7TEZ - chains B and E; structure by electron microscopy, 3.27 A resolution.

# Chain B
Name: Spike glycoprotein
Organism: Severe acute respiratory syndrome coronavirus 2
UniProtKB: P0DTC2 (SPIKE_SARS2); numbering as in UniProt (aligned over 1-1208)
Amino-acid sequence (1288 residues; numbered 1 to 1288; the number before each row is that of its first residue):
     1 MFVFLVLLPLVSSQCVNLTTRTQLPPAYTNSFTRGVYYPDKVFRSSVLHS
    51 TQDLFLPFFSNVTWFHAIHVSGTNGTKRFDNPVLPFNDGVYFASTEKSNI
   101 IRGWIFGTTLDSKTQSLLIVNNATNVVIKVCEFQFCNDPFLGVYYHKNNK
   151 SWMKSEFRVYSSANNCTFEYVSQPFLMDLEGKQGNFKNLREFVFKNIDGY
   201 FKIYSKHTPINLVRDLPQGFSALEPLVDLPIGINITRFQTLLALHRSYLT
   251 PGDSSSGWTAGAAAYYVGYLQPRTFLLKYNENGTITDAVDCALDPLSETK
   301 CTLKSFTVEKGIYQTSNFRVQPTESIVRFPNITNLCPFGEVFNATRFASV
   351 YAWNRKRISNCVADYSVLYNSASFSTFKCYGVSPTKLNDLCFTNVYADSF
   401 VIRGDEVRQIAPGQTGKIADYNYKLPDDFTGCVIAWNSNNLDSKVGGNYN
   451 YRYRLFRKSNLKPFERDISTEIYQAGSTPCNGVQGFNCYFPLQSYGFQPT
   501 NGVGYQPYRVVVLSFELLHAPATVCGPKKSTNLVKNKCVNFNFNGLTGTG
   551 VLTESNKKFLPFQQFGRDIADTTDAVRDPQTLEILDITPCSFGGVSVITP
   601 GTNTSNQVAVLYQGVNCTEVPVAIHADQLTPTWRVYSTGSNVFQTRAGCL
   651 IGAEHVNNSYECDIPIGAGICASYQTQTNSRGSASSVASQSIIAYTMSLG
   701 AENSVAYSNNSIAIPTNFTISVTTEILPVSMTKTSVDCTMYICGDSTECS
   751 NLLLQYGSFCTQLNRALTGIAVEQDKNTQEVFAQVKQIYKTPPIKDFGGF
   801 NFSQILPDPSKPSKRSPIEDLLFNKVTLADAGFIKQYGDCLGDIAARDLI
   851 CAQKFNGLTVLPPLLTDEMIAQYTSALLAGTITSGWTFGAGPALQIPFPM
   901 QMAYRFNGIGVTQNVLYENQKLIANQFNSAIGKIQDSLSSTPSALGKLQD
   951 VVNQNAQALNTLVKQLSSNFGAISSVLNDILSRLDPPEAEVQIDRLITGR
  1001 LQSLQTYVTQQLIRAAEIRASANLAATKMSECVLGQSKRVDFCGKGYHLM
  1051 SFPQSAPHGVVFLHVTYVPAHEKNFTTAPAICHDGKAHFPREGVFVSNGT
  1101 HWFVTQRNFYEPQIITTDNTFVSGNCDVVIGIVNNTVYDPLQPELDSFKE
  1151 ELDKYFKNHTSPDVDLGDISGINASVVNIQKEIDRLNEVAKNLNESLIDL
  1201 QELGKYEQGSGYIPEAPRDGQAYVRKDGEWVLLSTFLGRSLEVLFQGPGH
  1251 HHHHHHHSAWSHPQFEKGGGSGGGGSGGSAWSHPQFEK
Not modelled in the structure: 1-329, 531-1288
Disulfide bonds: C336-C361, C379-C432, C391-C525, C480-C488
Glycans and other covalent adducts: N-acetylglucosamine (NAG) linked to N343
Construct notes: variant K154 (Glu in P0DTC2), R452 (Leu in P0DTC2), Q484 (Glu in P0DTC2), G614 (Asp in P0DTC2), R681 (Pro in P0DTC2), G682 (Arg in P0DTC2), S683 (Arg in P0DTC2), S685 (Arg in P0DTC2), P817 (Phe in P0DTC2), P892 (Ala in P0DTC2), P899 (Ala in P0DTC2), P942 (Ala in P0DTC2), P986 (Lys in P0DTC2), P987 (Val in P0DTC2), H1071 (Gln in P0DTC2); expression tag (1209-1288)
Swiss-Prot annotation at these positions:
  - region: N280 to C301 (Putative superantigen), R403 to D405 (Integrin-binding motif), N448 to Y451, Y453 to F456 (Immunodominant HLA epitope recognized by the CD8+), S816 to Y837 (Fusion peptide 1), K835 to F855 (Fusion peptide 2), D1163 to E1202 (Heptad repeat 2)
  - site: R815, S816 (Cleavage)
  - glycosylation: N17 (N-linked (GlcNAc...) (complex) asparagine), N61 (N-linked (GlcNAc...) (hybrid) asparagine), N74 (N-linked (GlcNAc...) (complex) asparagine), N122 (N-linked (GlcNAc...) (hybrid) asparagine), N149 (N-linked (GlcNAc...) (complex) asparagine), N165 (N-linked (GlcNAc...) (complex) asparagine), N234 (N-linked (GlcNAc...) (high mannose) asparagine), N282 (N-linked (GlcNAc...) (complex) asparagine), T323 (O-linked (GalNAc) threonine), S325 (O-linked (HexNAc...) serine), N331 (N-linked (GlcNAc...) (complex) asparagine), N343 (N-linked (GlcNAc...) (complex) asparagine), N603 (N-linked (GlcNAc...) (hybrid) asparagine), N616 (N-linked (GlcNAc...) (complex) asparagine), N657 (N-linked (GlcNAc...) (complex) asparagine), T676 (O-linked (GlcNAc...) threonine), T678 (O-linked (GlcNAc...) threonine), N709 (N-linked (GlcNAc...) (high mannose) asparagine), N717 (N-linked (GlcNAc...) (hybrid) asparagine), N801 (N-linked (GlcNAc...) (hybrid) asparagine) and 6 more in UniProt
  - natural variant: L5 (L5F: In strain: Iota/B.1.526), S13 (S13I: In strain: Epsilon/B.1.427/B.1.429), L18 (L18F: In strain: Beta/B.1.351, Gamma/P.1 and 1 more), T19 (T19I: In strain: Omicron/BQ.1.1, Omicron/XBB.1.5 and 1 more; T19R: In strain: Delta/B.1.617.2, Omicron/BA.2 and 4 more), T20 (T20N: In strain: Gamma/P.1), L24 to A27 (sequence variant, change not given here; In strain: Omicron/BA.2, Omicron/BA.2.12.1 and 6 more), P26 (P26S: In strain: Gamma/P.1), Q52 (Q52H: In strain: Omicron/EG.5.1), A67 (A67V: In strain: Eta/B.1.525, Omicron/BA.1), H69 to V70 (deletion: In strain: Alpha/B.1.1.7, Eta/B.1.525 and 5 more), G75 (G75V: In strain: Lambda/C.37), T76 (T76I: In strain: Lambda/C.37), 78 further natural variant entries in UniProt
  - mutagenesis: H69 to V70 (Increased incorporation of cleaved spike into virions), N121 (N121Q: Partial loss of biliverdin affinity), R190 (R190K: Partial loss of biliverdin affinity), N234 (N234Q: Increased resistance to neutralizing antibodies), N331 (N331Q: Reduced viral infectivity), N343 (N343Q: Reduced viral infectivity), Y453 (Y453F: Decreased HLA binding to NF9 epitope. Increased binding affinity to human ACE2), A475 (A475V: Increased resistance to neutralizing antibodies), V483 (V483A: Increased resistance to neutralizing antibodies), F490 (F490L: Increased resistance to neutralizing antibodies and human covalescent sera neutralization), Q493 (Q493N: Reduced host ACE2-binding affinity in vitro; Q493Y: Reduced host ACE2-binding affinity in vitro), N501 (N501T: Reduced host ACE2-binding affinity in vitro; N501Y: Increased binding affinity to human ACE2), 7 further mutagenesis entries in UniProt

# Chain E
Name: Processed angiotensin-converting enzyme 2
Organism: Homo sapiens
UniProtKB: Q9BYF1 (ACE2_HUMAN); residue numbers follow UniProt; this construct covers 18-615
Amino-acid sequence (606 residues; row label = number of the first residue in the row):
    18 QSTIEEQAKTFLDKFNHEAEDLFYQSSLASWNYNTNITEENVQNMNNAGD
    68 KWSAFLKEQSTLAQMYPLQEIQNLTVKLQLQALQQNGSSVLSEDKSKRLN
   118 TILNTMSTIYSTGKVCNPDNPQECLLLEPGLNEIMANSLDYNERLWAWES
   168 WRSEVGKQLRPLYEEYVVLKNEMARANHYEDYGDYWRGDYEVNGVDGYDY
   218 SRGQLIEDVEHTFEEIKPLYEHLHAYVRAKLMNAYPSYISPIGCLPAHLL
   268 GDMWGRFWTNLYSLTVPFGQKPNIDVTDAMVDQAWDAQRIFKEAEKFFVS
   318 VGLPNMTQGFWENSMLTDPGNVQKAVCHPTAWDLGKGDFRILMCTKVTMD
   368 DFLTAHHEMGHIQYDMAYAAQPFLLRNGANEGFHEAVGEIMSLSAATPKH
   418 LKSIGLLSPDFQEDNETEINFLLKQALTIVGTLPFTYMLEKWRWMVFKGE
   468 IPKDQWMKKWWEMKREIVGVVEPVPHDETYCDPASLFHVSNDYSFIRYYT
   518 RTLYQFQFQEALCQAAKHEGPLHKCDISNSTEAGQKLFNMLRLGKSEPWT
   568 LALENVVGAKNMNVRPLLNYFEPLFTWLKDQNKNSFVGWSTDWSPYADHH
   618 HHHHHH
Not modelled in the structure: 18, 615-623
Disulfide bonds: C133-C141, C530-C542
Glycans and other covalent adducts: N-acetylglucosamine (NAG) linked to N53, N90, N103, N322, N432, N546
Construct notes: expression tag (616-623)
Swiss-Prot annotation at these positions:
  - region (Interaction with SARS-CoV spike glycoprotein): D30 to Y41, M82 to P84, K353 to R357
  - active site: E375 (Proton acceptor), H505 (Proton donor)
  - binding site (chloride): R169, W477, K481
  - binding site (substrate): R273, H345, P346, Y515
  - binding site (Zn(2+)): H374, H378, E402
  - glycosylation (N-linked (GlcNAc...) asparagine): N53, N90, N103, N322, N432, N546
  - mutagenesis: S19 (S19P: Increases slightly the interaction with RBD domain of SARS-CoV-2 spike protein), Q24 to K26 (Slightly inhibits interaction with SARS-CoV spike glycoprotein), Q24 (Q24T: Increases slightly the interaction with RBD domain of SARS-CoV-2 spike protein), A25 (A25V: Increases slightly the interaction with RBD domain of SARS-CoV-2 spike protein), T27 (T27Y: Increases slightly the interaction with RBD domain of SARS-CoV-2 spike protein. In sACE2.v2.2; increases interaction with RBD domain of SARS-CoV-2 spike protein ...), L29 (L29F: Increases slightly the interaction with RBD domain of SARS-CoV-2 spike protein), K31 (K31D: Abolishes interaction with SARS-CoV spike glycoprotein; K31Y: Increases slightly the interaction with RBD domain of SARS-CoV-2 spike protein), N33 (N33D: Increases slightly the interaction with RBD domain of SARS-CoV-2 spike protein), H34 (H34A: Increases slightly the interaction with RBD domain of SARS-CoV-2 spike protein), E37 (E37A: No effect on interaction with SARS-CoV spike glycoprotein), D38 (D38A: No effect on interaction with SARS-CoV spike glycoprotein), L39 (L39R: Increases slightly the interaction with RBD domain of SARS-CoV-2 spike protein), 48 further mutagenesis entries in UniProt

# Interface between chain B and chain E
Contacting residue pairs - 38 pairs, chain B then chain E:
  K417(B) - D30(E)  salt bridge
  Y449(B) - D38(E)  hydrogen bond
  Y449(B) - Q42(E)
  Y453(B) - H34(E)  hydrogen bond
  F456(B) - T27(E)
  A475(B) - S19(E)
  A475(B) - Q24(E)
  A475(B) - T27(E)
  G476(B) - Q24(E)
  F486(B) - M82(E)  hydrophobic
  F486(B) - Y83(E)
  N487(B) - Q24(E)  hydrogen bond
  N487(B) - Y83(E)  hydrogen bond
  Y489(B) - T27(E)
  Y489(B) - F28(E)
  Y489(B) - K31(E)
  Y489(B) - Y83(E)  hydrogen bond
  Q493(B) - K31(E)
  Q493(B) - H34(E)  hydrogen bond
  Q493(B) - E35(E)  hydrogen bond
  S494(B) - H34(E)  hydrogen bond (backbone-side chain)
  G496(B) - K353(E)  hydrogen bond (backbone-side chain)
  Q498(B) - D38(E)
  Q498(B) - Y41(E)
  Q498(B) - Q42(E)  hydrogen bond
  Q498(B) - K353(E)
  T500(B) - Y41(E)  hydrogen bond
  T500(B) - N330(E)
  T500(B) - D355(E)
  T500(B) - R357(E)
  N501(B) - Y41(E)  hydrogen bond
  N501(B) - K353(E)
  G502(B) - K353(E)  hydrogen bond (backbone-backbone)
  G502(B) - G354(E)
  Y505(B) - E37(E)  hydrogen bond
  Y505(B) - K353(E)
  Y505(B) - G354(E)
  Y505(B) - R393(E)
Also at the interface, not in a pair above, chain B (19 interface residues in all): L455, S477

# Summary
The interface between chain B and chain E involves 19 residues on one side and 20 on the other; the contacts
include 14 hydrogen bonds and 1 salt bridge. Polar pairs include K417(B)-D30(E), Y449(B)-D38(E) and
Y453(B)-H34(E). N-acetylglucosamine is covalently linked to N343(B).
Here chain B is Spike glycoprotein (Severe acute respiratory syndrome coronavirus 2) and chain E is Processed
angiotensin-converting enzyme 2 (Homo sapiens). Entry 7TEZ (Cryo-EM structure of SARS-CoV-2 Kappa (B.1.617.1)
spike protein in complex with human ACE2 (focused refinement of ...) was determined by electron microscopy,
deposited together with 7TEW, 7TEX and 7TF0.
